Entry 5S5A (X-ray diffraction, 2.35 A resolution); this record covers chains C and E of the 6 polymer chains in the assembly.

== Chain C ==
Molecule: Tubulin alpha-1B chain
Source organism: Bos taurus
UniProtKB: P81947 (TBA1B_BOVIN); residue numbers follow UniProt; this construct covers 1-451
Amino-acid sequence (451 residues; numbered 1 to 451; the number before each row is that of its first residue):
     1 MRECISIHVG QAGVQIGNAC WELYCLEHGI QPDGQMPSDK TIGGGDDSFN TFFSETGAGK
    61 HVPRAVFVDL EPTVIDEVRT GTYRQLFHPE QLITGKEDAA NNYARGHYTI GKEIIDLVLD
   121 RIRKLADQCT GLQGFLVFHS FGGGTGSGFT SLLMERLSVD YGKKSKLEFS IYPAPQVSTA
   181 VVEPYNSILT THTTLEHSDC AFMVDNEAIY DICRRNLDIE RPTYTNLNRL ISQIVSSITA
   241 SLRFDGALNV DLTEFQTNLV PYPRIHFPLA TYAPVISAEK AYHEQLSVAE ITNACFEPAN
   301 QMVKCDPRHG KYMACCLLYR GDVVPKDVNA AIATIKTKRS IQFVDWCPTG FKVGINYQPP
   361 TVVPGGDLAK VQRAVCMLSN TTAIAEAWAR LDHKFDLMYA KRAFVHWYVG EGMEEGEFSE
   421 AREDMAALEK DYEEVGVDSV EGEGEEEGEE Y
Not modelled in the structure: 441-451
Ion coordination: Ca2+: Asp39, Thr41, Gly44, Glu55
Ligand contacts:
  - GTP (guanosine-5'-triphosphate): Gly10, Gln11, Ala12, Gln15, Ile16, Asp69, Asp98, Ala99, Ala100, Asn101, Ser140, Gly142, Gly143, Gly144, Thr145, Gly146, Ile171, Pro173, Val177, Ser178, Thr179, Glu183, Asn206, Tyr224, Leu227, Asn228, Ile231
  - N-(4-methoxyphenyl)glycinamide (WZY), molecule 1: Thr41, Ile42, Gly43, Gly44, Gly45, Asp46
  - N-(4-methoxyphenyl)glycinamide (WZY), molecule 2: His406, Val409, Gly410

== Chain E ==
Molecule: Stathmin-4
Source organism: Rattus norvegicus
UniProtKB: P63043 (STMN4_RAT); residues 5-145 here correspond to UniProt positions 49-189 (UniProt number = residue number + 44)
Amino-acid sequence (143 residues; numbered 3 to 145; the number before each row is that of its first residue):
     3 MADMEVIELN KCTSGQSFEV ILKPPSFDGV PEFNASLPRR RDPSLEEIQK KLEAAEERRK
    63 YQEAELLKHL AEKREHEREV IQKAIEENNN FIKMAKEKLA QKMESNKENR EAHLAAMLER
   123 LQEKDKHAEE VRKNKELKEE ASR
Not modelled in the structure: 3-5, 29-43, 144-145
Sequence notes: initiating methionine (3); expression tag (4)
Ligand contacts: N-(4-methoxyphenyl)glycinamide (WZY): Arg112, His115, Leu116, Met119, Arg122
Curated features (UniProtKB/Swiss-Prot):
  - modified residue: Ser46 (Phosphoserine)

== Chain C / chain E interface ==
Contacting residue pairs (34):
  His107(C) with Lys104(E), hydrogen bond; Met105(E)
  Tyr108(C) with Lys104(E); Met105(E), hydrophobic; Asn108(E)
  Thr109(C) with Arg112(E), hydrogen bond
  Lys112(C) with Met105(E)
  Glu155(C) with Leu101(E); Lys104(E), salt bridge
  Arg156(C) with Leu101(E)
  Ser158(C) with Phe93(E); Ile94(E)
  Val159(C) with Ile94(E); Ala97(E), hydrophobic; Lys98(E)
  Gly162(C) with Asn90(E); Ile94(E)
  Lys163(C) with Asn90(E), hydrogen bond (backbone-side chain); Phe93(E)
  Thr193(C) with Lys104(E)
  Glu196(C) with Phe93(E); Lys100(E), salt bridge
  His197(C) with Phe93(E); Ala97(E)
  Val409(C) with His115(E), hydrogen bond (backbone-side chain)
  Gly410(C) with Arg112(E)
  Glu411(C) with Asn108(E), hydrogen bond (backbone-side chain); Arg112(E), salt bridge
  Gly412(C) with Asn108(E), hydrogen bond (backbone-side chain); Asn111(E), hydrogen bond (backbone-side chain); Arg112(E)
  Met413(C) with Asn108(E)
  Glu414(C) with Ser107(E), hydrogen bond; Asn111(E), hydrogen bond
Other interface residues (no listed pair), chain C (21 interface residues in all): Leu152, Glu417

== In short ==
21 residues of chain C and 14 residues of chain E are in contact, with 9 hydrogen bonds and 3 salt bridges.
Among the polar pairs are Glu155(C)-Lys104(E), Glu196(C)-Lys100(E) and Glu411(C)-Arg112(E). Ligands of chain
C: GTP and N-(4-methoxyphenyl)glycinamide. Chain E binds N-(4-methoxyphenyl)glycinamide.
Chain C is Tubulin alpha-1B chain (Bos taurus) and chain E is Stathmin-4 (Rattus norvegicus); the structure,
Tubulin-Z1449748885-complex, was determined by X-ray diffraction (same publication as 5S4L, 5S4M, 5S4N, 5S4O,
5S4P, 5S4Q and 52 further entries).
